PDB entry 1DJ5 | X-ray diffraction, 1.93 A resolution | chain A

[Chain A]
Protein: Cytochrome C peroxidase
From: Saccharomyces cerevisiae
Notes: EC 1.11.1.5
UniProtKB: P00431 (CCPR_YEAST); residues 4-294 here correspond to UniProt positions 71-361 (UniProt number = residue number + 67)
Amino-acid sequence (291 residues; numbered 4 to 294; the number before each row is that of its first residue):
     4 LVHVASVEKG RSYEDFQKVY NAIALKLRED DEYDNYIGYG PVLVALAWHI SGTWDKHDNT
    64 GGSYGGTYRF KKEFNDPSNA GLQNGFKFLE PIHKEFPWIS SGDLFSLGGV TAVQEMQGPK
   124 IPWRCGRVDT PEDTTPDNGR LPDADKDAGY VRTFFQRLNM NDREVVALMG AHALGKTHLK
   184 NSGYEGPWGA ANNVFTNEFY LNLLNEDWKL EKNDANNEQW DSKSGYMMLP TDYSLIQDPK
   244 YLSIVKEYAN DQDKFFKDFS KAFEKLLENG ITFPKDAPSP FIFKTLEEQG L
Sequence notes: engineered mutation Ala-48 (Arg115 in P00431)
Swiss-Prot annotation at these positions:
  - active site: His-52 (Proton acceptor), Trp-191 (Tryptophan radical intermediate)
  - binding site (heme b): His-175
  - modified residue: Tyr-153 (Phosphotyrosine)
Bound ions: heme Fe: His-175 (together with N-hydroxyguanidine)
Ligand contacts:
  - heme (HEM): Pro-44, Val-45, Val-47, Ala-48, Trp-51, Pro-145, Asp-146, Ala-147, Phe-158, Leu-171, Met-172, Ala-174, His-175, Leu-177, Gly-178, Lys-179, Thr-180, His-181, Asn-184, Ser-185, Tyr-187, Trp-191, Leu-232, Thr-234, Phe-262, Phe-266
  - N-hydroxyguanidine (HGU): Ala-48, Trp-51, His-52, Ser-81, His-175

[Summary]
Bound to chain A: heme and N-hydroxyguanidine. UniProt lists active-site residues His-52 and Trp-191 and heme
b-binding residue His-175.
Chain A is Cytochrome C peroxidase (Saccharomyces cerevisiae); the structure, Crystal structure of R48A mutant
of cytochrome C peroxidase with N-hydroxyguanidine bound, was determined by X-ray diffraction, deposited
together with 1DJ1.
